PDB entry 8PNT | electron microscopy, 3.46 A resolution | chains A and D of the 4 polymer chains in the assembly

Chain A:
Molecule: Nuclear cap-binding protein subunit 1
Source organism: Homo sapiens
Reference sequence: Q09161 (NCBP1_HUMAN); residue numbers follow UniProt; this construct covers 20-790
Chain sequence (772 residues; row label = number of the first residue in the row):
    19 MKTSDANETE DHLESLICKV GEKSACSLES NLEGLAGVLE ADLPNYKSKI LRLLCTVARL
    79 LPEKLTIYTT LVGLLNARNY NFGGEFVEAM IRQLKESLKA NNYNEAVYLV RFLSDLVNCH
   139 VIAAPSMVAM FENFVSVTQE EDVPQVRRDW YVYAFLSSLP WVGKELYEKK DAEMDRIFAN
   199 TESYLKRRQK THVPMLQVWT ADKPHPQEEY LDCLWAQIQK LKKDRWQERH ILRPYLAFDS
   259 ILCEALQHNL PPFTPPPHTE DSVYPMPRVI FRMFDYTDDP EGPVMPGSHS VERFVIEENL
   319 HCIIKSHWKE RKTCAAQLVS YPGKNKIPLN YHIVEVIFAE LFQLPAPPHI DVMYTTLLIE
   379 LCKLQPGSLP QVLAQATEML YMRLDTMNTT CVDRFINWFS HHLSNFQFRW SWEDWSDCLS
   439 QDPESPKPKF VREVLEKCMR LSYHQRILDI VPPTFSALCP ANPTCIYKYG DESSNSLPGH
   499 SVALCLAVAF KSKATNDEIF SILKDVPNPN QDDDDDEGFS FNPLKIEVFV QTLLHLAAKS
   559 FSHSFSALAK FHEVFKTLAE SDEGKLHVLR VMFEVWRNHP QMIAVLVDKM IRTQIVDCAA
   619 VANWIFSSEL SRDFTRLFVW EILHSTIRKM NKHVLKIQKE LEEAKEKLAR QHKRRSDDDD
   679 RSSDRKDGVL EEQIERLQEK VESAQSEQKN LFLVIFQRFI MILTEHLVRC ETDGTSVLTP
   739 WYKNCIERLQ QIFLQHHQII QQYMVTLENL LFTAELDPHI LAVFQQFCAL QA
Not modelled in the structure: 19-25, 529-537, 676-682
Sequence notes: initiating methionine (19)
Swiss-Prot annotation at these positions:
  - modified residue: Thr-21 (Phosphothreonine), Ser-22 (Phosphoserine), Ser-201 (Phosphoserine), Lys-204 (N6-acetyllysine), Lys-698 (N6-acetyllysine)
  - cross-link: Lys-684 (Glycyl lysine isopeptide (Lys-Gly) (interchain with G-Cter in SUMO2))
  - mutagenesis: Thr-21 to Ser-22 (Reduced phosphorylation by RPS6KB1. Abolishes phosphorylation by RPS6KB1; when associated with A-7)

Chain D:
Molecule: Phosphorylated adapter RNA export protein
Source organism: Homo sapiens
Reference sequence: Q9H814 (PHAX_HUMAN); residue numbers follow UniProt; this construct covers 1-394
Chain sequence (394 residues; row label = number of the first residue in the row):
     1 MALEVGDMED GQLSDSDSDM TVAPSDRPLQ LPKVLGGDSA MRAFQNTATA CAPVSHYRAV
    61 ESVDSSEESF SDSDDDSCLW KRKRQKCFNP PPKPEPFQFG QSSQKPPVAG GKKINNIWGA
   121 VLQEQNQDAV ATELGILGME GTIDRSRQSE TYNYLLAKKL RKESQEHTKD LDKELDEYMH
   181 GGKKMGSKEE ENGQGHLKRK RPVKDRLGNR PEMNYKGRYE ITAEDSQEKV ADEISFRLQE
   241 PKKDLIARVV RIIGNKKAIE LLMETAEVEQ NGGLFIMNGS RRRTPGGVFL NLLKNTPSIS
   301 EEQIKDIFYI ENQKEYENKK AARKRRTQVL GKKMKQAIKS LNFQEDDDTS RETFASDTNE
   361 ALASLDESQE GHAEAKLEAE EAIEVDHSHD LDIF
Not modelled in the structure: 1-387
Swiss-Prot annotation at these positions:
  - region: Gly-279 to Gly-287 (Necessary for poly U RNA-binding and snRNA export)
  - motif: Lys-81 to Arg-84 (Nuclear localization signal), Val-130 to Met-139 (Nuclear export signal), Lys-198 to Arg-201 (Nuclear localization signal)
  - modified residue: Ala-2 (N-acetylalanine), Ser-14 (Phosphoserine), Ser-16 (Phosphoserine), Ser-65 (Phosphoserine), Ser-66 (Phosphoserine), Ser-69 (Phosphoserine), Ser-73 (Phosphoserine), Ser-226 (Phosphoserine), Thr-296 (Phosphothreonine), Ser-356 (Phosphoserine), Ser-368 (Phosphoserine)
From the paper describing this entry:
  - mutagenesis - E9R: abolished binding to ARS2147-871
  - mutagenesis - E9R: unchanged binding to CBC
  - mutagenesis - E9R: abolished binding to CBC-ARS2

Chain A / chain D interface:
Residue-residue contacts - 13 pairs, chain A then chain D:
  Ala-567(A) / His-389(D)
  His-570(A) / Leu-391(D)
  Lys-607(A) / Asp-392(D)  salt bridge
  Ile-609(A) / Phe-394(D)
  Arg-610(A) / Asp-392(D)
  Arg-610(A) / Ile-393(D)
  Arg-610(A) / Phe-394(D)
  Thr-611(A) / Leu-391(D)
  Thr-611(A) / Asp-392(D)  hydrogen bond
  Gln-612(A) / Ile-393(D)
  Gln-612(A) / Phe-394(D)  hydrogen bond (side chain-backbone)
  Met-648(A) / Phe-394(D)  hydrophobic
  His-651(A) / Phe-394(D)
Also at the interface, not in a pair above, chain A (11 interface residues in all): Cys-616, Glu-705
The authors on this interface:
  - interface residues, chain D: Asp-390(D), Phe-394(D)
  - hot spots on chain D (mutagenesis) - W118E: abolished binding to CBC

In short:
11 residues of chain A and 5 residues of chain D are in contact; the contacts include 2 hydrogen bonds and 1
salt bridge. Polar pairs include Lys-607(A)/Asp-392(D), Thr-611(A)/Asp-392(D) and Gln-612(A)/Phe-394(D).
UniProt lists 2 mutagenesis sites on chain A. From the paper: E9R of chain D abolishes binding to ARS2147-871;
interface residues Asp-390(D) and Phe-394(D).
Chain A is Nuclear cap-binding protein subunit 1 and chain D is Phosphorylated adapter RNA export protein,
both from Homo sapiens; the structure, Structure of the human nuclear cap-binding complex bound to PHAX and
m7G-capped RNA, was determined by electron microscopy together with 8BY6 and 8PMP from the same study.
